PDB entry 8Z97 | electron microscopy, 2.65 A resolution | chains A and E of the 7 polymer chains in the assembly

== Chain A ==
Name: Polymerase acidic protein
Organism: Thogoto virus (isolate SiAr 126)
UniProtKB: P27194 (PA_THOGV); residues 1-622 here = UniProt positions 1-622
Amino-acid sequence (622 residues; numbered 1 to 622; the number before each row is that of its first residue):
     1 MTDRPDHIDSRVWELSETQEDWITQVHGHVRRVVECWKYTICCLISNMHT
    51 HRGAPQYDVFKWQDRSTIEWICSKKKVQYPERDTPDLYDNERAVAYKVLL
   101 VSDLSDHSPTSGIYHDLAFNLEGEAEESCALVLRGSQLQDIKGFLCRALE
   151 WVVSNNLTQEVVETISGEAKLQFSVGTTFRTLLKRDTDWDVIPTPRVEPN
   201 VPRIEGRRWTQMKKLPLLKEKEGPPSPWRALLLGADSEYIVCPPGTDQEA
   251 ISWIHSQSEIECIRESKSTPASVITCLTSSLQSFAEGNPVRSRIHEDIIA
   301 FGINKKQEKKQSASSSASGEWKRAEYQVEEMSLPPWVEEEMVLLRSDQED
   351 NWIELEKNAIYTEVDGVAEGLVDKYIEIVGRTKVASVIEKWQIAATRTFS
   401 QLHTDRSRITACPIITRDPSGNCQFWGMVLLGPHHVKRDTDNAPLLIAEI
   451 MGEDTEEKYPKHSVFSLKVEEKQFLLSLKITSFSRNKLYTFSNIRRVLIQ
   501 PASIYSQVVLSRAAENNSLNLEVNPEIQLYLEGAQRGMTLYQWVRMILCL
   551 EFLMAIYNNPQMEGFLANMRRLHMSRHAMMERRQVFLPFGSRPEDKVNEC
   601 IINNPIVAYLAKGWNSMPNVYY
Disordered / not traced: 1
Differences from the reference sequence: conflict Glu-471 (Gly in P27194)

== Chain E ==
Molecule: 17-nt RNA strand
Sequence (17 nucleotides; numbered 1 to 17; the number before each row is that of its first residue):
     1 GACUGCCUGUUUUUGCU
Disordered / not traced: 1-12

== Interface between chain A and chain E ==
Pairs across the interface - 28 pairs, chain A then chain E:
  Thr-246(A) with U14(E), base contact; G15(E), base contact
  Asp-247(A) with U14(E), hydrogen bond to the sugar; G15(E), sugar contact
  Gln-248(A) with U14(E), hydrogen bond to the base
  Phe-284(A) with U14(E), sugar contact
  Gly-287(A) with U13(E), hydrogen bond to the base
  Pro-289(A) with U13(E), base contact
  Asp-350(A) with U17(E), base contact
  Trp-352(A) with U17(E), stacking on the base
  Ile-353(A) with U17(E), sugar contact
  Glu-354(A) with U17(E), sugar contact
  Glu-389(A) with C16(E), hydrogen bond to the sugar; U17(E), phosphate contact
  Gln-392(A) with C16(E), hydrogen bond to the base
  Ile-393(A) with C16(E), phosphate contact
  Thr-396(A) with C16(E), base contact
  Arg-397(A) with U14(E), hydrogen bond to the sugar; G15(E), sugar contact
  Thr-416(A) with U17(E), base contact
  Arg-417(A) with G15(E), hydrogen bond to the sugar; U17(E), hydrogen bond to the base
  Asp-418(A) with U17(E), base contact
  Pro-419(A) with U17(E), base contact
  Gln-424(A) with U17(E), hydrogen bond to the base
  Ser-492(A) with C16(E), base contact
  Arg-495(A) with C16(E), hydrogen bond to the base; U17(E), hydrogen bond to the phosphate
Interface residues without a listed pair, chain A (24 interface residues in all): Gly-245, Ile-415

== In short ==
24 residues of chain A face 5 of chain E across their interface, with 11 hydrogen bonds and 1 aromatic
stacking contact. Among the polar pairs are Gln-248(A)/U14(E), Gly-287(A)/U13(E) and Gln-392(A)/C16(E).
Chain A is Polymerase acidic protein (Thogoto virus (isolate SiAr 126)) and chain E is a 17-nt RNA strand; the
structure, Cryo-EM structure of Thogoto virus polymerase in a transcription elongation conformation, was
determined by electron microscopy (same publication as 8Z85, 8Z8J, 8Z8N, 8Z8X, 8Z90, 8Z98 and 3 further
entries).
